Entry 8GTJ (X-ray diffraction, 2.70 A resolution); this record covers chains A and B.

== Chain A ==
Molecule: Isoform 4 of Gasdermin-B
Organism: Homo sapiens
UniProt: Q8TAX9 (GSDMB_HUMAN), isoform Q8TAX9-4; aligned to UniProt positions 1-407 over residues 1-407 (the alignment contains insertions or deletions, so no single offset holds)
Chain sequence (414 residues; row label = number of the first residue in the row; numbers below 1 keep their minus sign (Gly-6 is residue -6)):
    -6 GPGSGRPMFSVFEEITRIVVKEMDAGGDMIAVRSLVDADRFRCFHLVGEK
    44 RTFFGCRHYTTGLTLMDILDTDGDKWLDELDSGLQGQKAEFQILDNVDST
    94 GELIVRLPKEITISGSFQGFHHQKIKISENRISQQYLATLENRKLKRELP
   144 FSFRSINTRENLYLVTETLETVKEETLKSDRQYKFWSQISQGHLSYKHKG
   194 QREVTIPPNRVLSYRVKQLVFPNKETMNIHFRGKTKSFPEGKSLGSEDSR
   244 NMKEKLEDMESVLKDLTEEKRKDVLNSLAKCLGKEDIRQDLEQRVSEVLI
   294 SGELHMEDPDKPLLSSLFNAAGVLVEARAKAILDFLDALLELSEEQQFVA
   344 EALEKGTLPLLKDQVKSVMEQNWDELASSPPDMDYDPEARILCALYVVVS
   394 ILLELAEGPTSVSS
Disordered / not traced: -6 to -5, 65-73, 108-115, 183-190, 400-407
Construct notes: expression tag (-6 to 0)
Swiss-Prot annotation at these positions:
  - site (Cleavage): Asp91, Ser92, Met220, Asn221, Lys229, Ser230
  - cross-link ((Microbial infection) Glycyl lysine isopeptide (Lys-Gly)): Lys177 (interchain with G-Cter in ubiquitin), Lys190 (interchain with G-Cter in ubiquitin), Lys192 (interchain with G-Cter in ubiquitin)
From the paper describing this entry:
  - contacts within the chain: Arg10-Asp377 (hydrogen bond), Arg26-Glu334 (hydrogen bond), Lys43-Glu285 (hydrogen bond), Arg50-Asp330 (hydrogen bond), Arg174-Asp379 (hydrogen bond), Lys177-Glu381 (backbone contact), Phe46-Met245 (hydrophobic contact), Phe46-Met252 (hydrophobic contact), Phe46-Val390 (hydrophobic contact)

== Chain B ==
Molecule: Probable E3 ubiquitin-protein ligase ipaH7.8
Organism: Shigella flexneri
Notes: EC 2.3.2.27
UniProt: P18014 (IPA7_SHIFL); residues 23-262 here = UniProt positions 23-262
Chain sequence (241 residues; numbered 22 to 262; the number before each row is that of its first residue):
    22 MSNEHYLRILTEWEKNSSPGEERGIAFNRLSQCFQNQEAVLNLSDLNLTS
    72 LPELPKHISALIVENNKLTSLPKLPAFLKELNADNNRLSVIPELPESLTT
   122 LSVRSNQLENLPVLPNHLTSLFVENNRLYNLPALPEKLKFLHVYYNRLTT
   172 LPDLPDKLEILCAQRNNLVTFPQFSDRNNIRQKEYYFHFNQITTLPESFS
   222 QLDSSYRINISGNPLSTRVLQSLQRLTSSPDYHGPQIYFSM
Disordered / not traced: 22-26
Construct notes: initiating methionine (22)

== How chain A and chain B interact ==
Pairs across the interface (46):
  Lys14(A) - Arg186(B)
  Lys14(A) - His209(B)
  Lys14(A) - Phe210(B)
  Glu15(A) - Tyr166(B)  hydrogen bond
  Glu15(A) - Gln185(B)  hydrogen bond (backbone-side chain)
  Glu15(A) - Arg186(B)  salt bridge
  Glu15(A) - His209(B)  hydrogen bond (backbone-side chain)
  Met16(A) - Tyr165(B)  hydrophobic
  Met16(A) - Gln185(B)
  Met16(A) - Tyr207(B)
  Met16(A) - His209(B)  hydrogen bond (backbone-side chain)
  Asp17(A) - Tyr207(B)
  Asp17(A) - Arg228(B)  salt bridge
  Asp17(A) - Asn230(B)  hydrogen bond
  Ala18(A) - His209(B)
  Ala18(A) - Phe210(B)  hydrophobic
  Ala18(A) - Asn230(B)  hydrogen bond (backbone-side chain)
  Ala18(A) - Ser232(B)  hydrogen bond (backbone-side chain)
  Gly19(A) - Tyr259(B)
  Gly20(A) - Arg228(B)
  Gly20(A) - Tyr259(B)
  Asp21(A) - Arg228(B)  salt bridge
  Asp21(A) - Gln257(B)
  Asp21(A) - Tyr259(B)
  Glu95(A) - Arg125(B)  hydrogen bond (backbone-side chain)
  Glu95(A) - Glu145(B)
  Glu95(A) - His163(B)
  Leu96(A) - Arg125(B)
  Leu96(A) - His163(B)
  Leu96(A) - Tyr165(B)
  Ile97(A) - Arg125(B)
  Ile97(A) - Tyr165(B)  hydrogen bond (backbone-side chain)
  Ile97(A) - Tyr166(B)
  Val98(A) - Tyr166(B)
  Arg99(A) - Asn146(B)
  Arg99(A) - Tyr166(B)  hydrogen bond (backbone-side chain)
  Lys117(A) - Asn106(B)
  Lys117(A) - Ser126(B)
  Lys117(A) - Asn146(B)
  Lys119(A) - Glu85(B)  salt bridge
  Arg124(A) - Glu205(B)  salt bridge
  Gln127(A) - Gln203(B)
  Arg208(A) - Glu205(B)  salt bridge
  Arg208(A) - Tyr207(B)  hydrogen bond
  Arg208(A) - Arg228(B)
  Arg225(A) - Gln257(B)
Also at the interface, not in a pair above, chain A (20 interface residues in all): Glu160
Also at the interface, not in a pair above, chain B (23 interface residues in all): Asp105, Cys183
The authors on this interface:
  - specific contacts: Arg124(A)-Glu205(B) (hydrogen bond)
  - interface residues, chain A: Glu15(A), Asp17(A), Ala18(A), Asp21(A), Glu95(A), Arg208(A)
  - hot spots on chain A (mutagenesis) - E15K, D17A/D21A: abolished binding to Probable E3 ubiquitin-protein ligase ipaH7.8 (chain B)
  - interface residues, chain B: Arg125(B), Glu145(B), Tyr165(B), Tyr166(B), Gln185(B), Arg186(B), Tyr207(B), His209(B), Arg228(B), Asn230(B)
  - hot spots on chain B (mutagenesis) - R125A/E145A/Y165A, Y166A/Q185D/R186E, R228D/N230D: abolished binding to Isoform 4 of Gasdermin-B (chain A)

== In short ==
The interface between chain A and chain B involves 20 residues on one side and 23 on the other, with 11
hydrogen bonds and 6 salt bridges. Polar pairs include Glu15(A)-Arg186(B), Asp17(A)-Arg228(B) and
Asp21(A)-Arg228(B). The paper describes a hydrogen bond between Arg124(A) and Glu205(B). From the paper:
R125A/E145A/Y165A, Y166A/Q185D/R186E and R228D/N230D of chain B abolish binding to Isoform 4 of Gasdermin-B
(chain A); interface residues Glu15(A), Asp17(A) and Arg125(B) among others; 5 substitutions were tested in
all.
Here chain A is Isoform 4 of Gasdermin-B (Homo sapiens) and chain B is Probable E3 ubiquitin-protein ligase
ipaH7.8 (Shigella flexneri). Entry 8GTJ (Crystal structure of IpaH7.8-LRR and GSDMB isoform-4 complex) was
determined by X-ray diffraction (same publication as 8GTK and 8GTN).
